Entry 6W1S (electron microscopy, 4.02 A resolution (low resolution: residue-level contacts below are approximate; hydrogen-bond / salt-bridge calls are withheld)); this record covers chains I and L of the 25 polymer chains in the assembly.

Chain I:
Protein: Mediator of RNA polymerase II transcription subunit 14
Organism: Mus musculus
UniProtKB: A2ABV5 (MED14_MOUSE); the author numbering skips numbers that UniProt does not, so the offset changes along the chain: 1-1450 = UniProt 1-1450; 1991-1999 = UniProt 1451-1459
Sequence (1548 residues; row label = number of the first residue in the row; note: 549 numbers in that range are skipped by the numbering (no residue carries them; nothing is unmodelled there); X marks 89 residues of unknown identity (built as UNK)):
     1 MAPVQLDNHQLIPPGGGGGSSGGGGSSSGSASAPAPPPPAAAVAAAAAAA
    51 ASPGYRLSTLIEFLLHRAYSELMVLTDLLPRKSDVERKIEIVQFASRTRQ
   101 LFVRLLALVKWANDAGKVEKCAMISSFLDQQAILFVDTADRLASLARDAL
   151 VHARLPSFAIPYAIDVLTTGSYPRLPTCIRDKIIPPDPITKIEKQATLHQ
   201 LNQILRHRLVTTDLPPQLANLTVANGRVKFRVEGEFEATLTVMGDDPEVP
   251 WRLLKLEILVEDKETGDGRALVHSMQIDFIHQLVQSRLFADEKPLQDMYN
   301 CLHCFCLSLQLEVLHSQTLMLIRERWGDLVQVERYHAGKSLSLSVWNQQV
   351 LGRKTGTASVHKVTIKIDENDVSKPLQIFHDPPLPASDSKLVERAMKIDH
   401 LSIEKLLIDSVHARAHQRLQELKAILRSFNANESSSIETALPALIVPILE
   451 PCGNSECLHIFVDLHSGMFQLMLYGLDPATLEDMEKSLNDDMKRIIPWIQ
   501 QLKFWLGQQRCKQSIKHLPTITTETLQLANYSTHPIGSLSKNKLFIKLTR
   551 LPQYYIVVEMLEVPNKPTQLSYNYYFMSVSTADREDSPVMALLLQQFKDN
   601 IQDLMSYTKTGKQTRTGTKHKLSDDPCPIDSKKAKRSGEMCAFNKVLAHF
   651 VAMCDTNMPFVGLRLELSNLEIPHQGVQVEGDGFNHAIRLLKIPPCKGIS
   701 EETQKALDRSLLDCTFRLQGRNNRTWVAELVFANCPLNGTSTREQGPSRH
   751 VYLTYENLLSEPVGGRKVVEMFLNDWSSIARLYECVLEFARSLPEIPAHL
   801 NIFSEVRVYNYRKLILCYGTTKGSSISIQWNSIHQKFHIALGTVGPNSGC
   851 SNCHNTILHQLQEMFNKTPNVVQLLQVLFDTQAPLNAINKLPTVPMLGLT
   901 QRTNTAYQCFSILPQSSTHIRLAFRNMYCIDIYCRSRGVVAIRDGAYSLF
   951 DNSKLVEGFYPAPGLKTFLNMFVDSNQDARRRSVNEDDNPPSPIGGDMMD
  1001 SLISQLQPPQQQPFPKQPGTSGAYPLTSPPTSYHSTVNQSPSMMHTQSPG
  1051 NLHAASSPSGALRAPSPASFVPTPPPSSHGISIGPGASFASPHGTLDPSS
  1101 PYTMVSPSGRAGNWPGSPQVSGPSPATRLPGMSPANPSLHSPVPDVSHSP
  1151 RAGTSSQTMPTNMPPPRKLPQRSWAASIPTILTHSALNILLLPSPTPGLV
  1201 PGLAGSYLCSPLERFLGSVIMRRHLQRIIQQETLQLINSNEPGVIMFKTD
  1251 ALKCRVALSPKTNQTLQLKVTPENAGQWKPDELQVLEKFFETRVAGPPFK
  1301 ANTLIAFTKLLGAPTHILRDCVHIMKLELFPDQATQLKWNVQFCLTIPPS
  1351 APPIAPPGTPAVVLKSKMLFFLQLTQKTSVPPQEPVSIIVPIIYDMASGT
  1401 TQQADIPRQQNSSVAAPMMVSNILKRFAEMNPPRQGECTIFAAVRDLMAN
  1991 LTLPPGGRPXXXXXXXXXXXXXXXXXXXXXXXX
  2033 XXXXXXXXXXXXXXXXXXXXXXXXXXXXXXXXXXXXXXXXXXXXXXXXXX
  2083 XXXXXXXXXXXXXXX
Not modelled in the structure: 1-149, 168-171, 244-247, 261-268, 349-358, 385-393, 432-435, 452-455, 581-586, 612-640, 761-766, 800-801, 976-1171, 1182-1183, 1274-1280, 1333-1335, 1379-1385, 1398-1400, 1405-1410, 1431-1433, 1991-1999
Covalently attached groups: covalent link L150-UNK_2097
Curated features (UniProtKB/Swiss-Prot):
  - motif: L75 to L79 (LXXLL motif 1), L1187 to L1191 (LXXLL motif 2)
  - modified residue (Phosphoserine): S623, S992, S1117, S1124, S1133, S1141, S1149

Chain L:
Protein: Mediator of RNA polymerase II transcription subunit 17
Organism: Mus musculus
UniProtKB: Q8VCD5 (MED17_MOUSE); residue numbers follow UniProt; this construct covers 15-645
Sequence (631 residues; numbered 15 to 645; the number before each row is that of its first residue):
    15 CEKQVQEVGLDGTETYLQPLSMSQNLARLAQRIDFSQGSGSEEEEAAGPD
    65 GDAPDWGGAGADQDDEEGLVKFQPSLWPWDSVRNNLRSALTEMCVLYDVL
   115 SIVRDKKFMTLDPVSQDALPPKQSPQTLQLISKKKSLAGAAQILLKGAER
   165 LTKSVAENQENKLQRDFNSELLRLRQHWKLRKVGDKILGDLSYRSAGSLF
   215 PHHGTFEVIKNTDIDLDKKIPEDYCPLDVQIPSDLEGSAYIKVSIQKQAP
   265 DIGDLGTVNLFKRPLPKSKPGSPHWQTKLEAAQNVLLCKEIFAQLSREAV
   315 QIKSQIPHIVVKNQIISQPFPSLQLSISLCHSSDDKKSQKCAAEKPGQED
   365 HLYVLEHNLHLLIREFHKQTLSSIVMPHPASAPFGHKRMRLSGPQAFDKN
   415 EINSIQSTEGLLEKIIKQAKHIFLRSRTAATIDSLASRIEDPQIQAHWSN
   465 INDVYESSVKVLITSQGYEQICKSIQLQLNIGVEQVRVVHRDGRVIMLSH
   515 QEQELQDFLLSQMSQHQVHAVQQLAKVMGWQVLSFSNHVGLGPIESIGNA
   565 SAITVASPSGDYAISVRNGPESGSKIMVQFPRNQCKDLPKSDVLQDSKWS
   615 HLRGPFKEVQWNKMEGRNFVYKMELLMSALS
Not modelled in the structure: 27-31, 52-93, 119, 126-137, 227-228, 238-247, 275-285, 348-363, 385-388, 540-543

Chain I / chain L interface:
Residue-residue contacts - 61 pairs, chain I then chain L:
  T190(I) with Q45(L)
  T197(I) with R42(L)
  R325(I) with F306(L); S310(L); V314(L); V324(L); I329(L)
  W326(I) with V314(L); V324(L)
  L401(I) with K326(L)
  S402(I) with K326(L)
  K405(I) with I266(L); G267(L)
  I408(I) with V324(L)
  F461(I) with Q319(L); I320(L); P321(L)
  L464(I) with I323(L)
  H465(I) with H322(L); V324(L)
  Q470(I) with S318(L)
  Y474(I) with S513(L); H514(L)
  H517(I) with N563(L); A564(L)
  K609(I) with E559(L)
  T610(I) with P557(L); I558(L)
  G611(I) with I558(L); E559(L)
  N644(I) with N563(L)
  K645(I) with E559(L); S560(L)
  A648(I) with A564(L)
  H649(I) with G556(L); E559(L); S560(L)
  A652(I) with V553(L)
  T656(I) with V553(L)
  E680(I) with F594(L); R617(L); G618(L); F620(L)
  D682(I) with S579(L); V592(L)
  F684(I) with G554(L); R581(L)
  N685(I) with F549(L)
  L712(I) with W613(L); H615(L)
  R717(I) with F549(L)
  L718(I) with F549(L)
  Q719(I) with S548(L); F549(L)
  G720(I) with S548(L)
  R721(I) with D506(L)
  V727(I) with L547(L)
  E729(I) with R617(L)
  H750(I) with G574(L); R617(L)
  Y752(I) with Q545(L)
Other interface residues (no listed pair), chain I (47 interface residues in all): G226, E324, G327, H459, M472, K516, M653, G683, N722, P747
Other interface residues (no listed pair), chain L (53 interface residues in all): L43, I47, V325, P335, F437, I510, N551, L555, T568, P572, P619

Summary:
47 residues of chain I face 53 of chain L across their interface.
Chain I is Mediator of RNA polymerase II transcription subunit 14 and chain L is Mediator of RNA polymerase II
transcription subunit 17, both from Mus musculus; the structure, Atomic model of the mammalian Mediator
complex, was determined by electron microscopy.
